6CHB - chains G and J of the 18 polymer chains in the assembly; structure by X-ray diffraction, 6.80 A resolution (low resolution: residue-level contacts below are approximate; hydrogen-bond / salt-bridge calls are withheld).

[Chain G]
Name: Envelope glycoprotein gp120
From: Human immunodeficiency virus 1
UniProtKB: Q2N0S6 (Q2N0S6_9HIV1); the construct lacks a stretch of the UniProt sequence and is renumbered around it, so the offset changes along the chain: 31-140 = UniProt 30-139; 149-185 = UniProt 140-176; 187-309 = UniProt 186-308; 312-321 = UniProt 309-318; 2 more segments
Chain sequence (479 residues; numbered 31 to 511 plus 10 insertion-coded residues; 12 numbers in that range are skipped by the numbering (no residue carries them; nothing is unmodelled there); the number before each row is that of its first residue; a row labelled like 185A-185I holds insertion residues (185A, then the next letters in order)):
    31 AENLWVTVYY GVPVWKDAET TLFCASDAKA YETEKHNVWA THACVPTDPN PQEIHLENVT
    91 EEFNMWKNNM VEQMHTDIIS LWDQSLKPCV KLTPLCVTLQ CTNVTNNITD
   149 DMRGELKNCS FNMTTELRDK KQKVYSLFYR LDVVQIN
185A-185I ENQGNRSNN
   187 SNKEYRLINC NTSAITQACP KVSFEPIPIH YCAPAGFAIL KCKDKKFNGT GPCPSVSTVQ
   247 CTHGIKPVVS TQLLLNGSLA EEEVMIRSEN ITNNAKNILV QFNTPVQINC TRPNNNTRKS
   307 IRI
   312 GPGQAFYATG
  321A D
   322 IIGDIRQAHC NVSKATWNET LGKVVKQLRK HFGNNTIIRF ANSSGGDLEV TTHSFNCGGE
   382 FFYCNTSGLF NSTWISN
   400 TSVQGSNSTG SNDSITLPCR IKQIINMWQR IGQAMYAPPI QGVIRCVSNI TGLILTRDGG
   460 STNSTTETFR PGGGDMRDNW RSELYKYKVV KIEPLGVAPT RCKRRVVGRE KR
Disordered / not traced: 149-151, 185A-185I, 400-410, 506-511
Differences from the reference sequence: conflict Asn332 (Thr330 in Q2N0S6); engineered mutation Cys501 (Ala498 in Q2N0S6)
Disulfides: Cys54-Cys74, Cys126-Cys196, Cys218-Cys247, Cys228-Cys239, Cys296-Cys331, Cys385-Cys418
Reported in the primary citation:
  - post-translational modification sites: Asn332

[Chain J]
Name: BG18 Heavy Chain
From: Homo sapiens
Chain sequence (241 residues; each row starts with the number of its first residue):
     1 QVQLRESGPG LVKPSETLSL SCTVSQDSRP SDHSWTWVRQ SPGKALEWIG DIHYNGATTY
    61 NPSLRSRVRI ELDQSIPRFS LKMTSMTAAD TGMYYCARNA IRIYGVVALG EWFHYGMDVW
   121 GQGTAVTVSS ASTKGPSVFP LAPSSKSTSG GTAALGCLVK DYFPEPVTVS WNSGALTSGV
   181 HTFPAVLQSS GLYSLSSVVT VPSSSLGTQT YICNVNHKPS NTKVDKRVEP KSCDKHHHHH
   241 H
Disordered / not traced: 1, 147-150, 233-241
Disulfides: Cys22-Cys96

[Chain G / chain J interface]
Pairs across the interface (9; chain G residue first):
  Asp325(G) with Tyr104(J)
  Ile326(G) with Glu111(J)
  Arg327(G) with Val106(J); Glu111(J)
  Gln328(G) with Leu109(J); Glu111(J)
  Ala329(G) with Leu109(J)
  His330(G) with Leu109(J)
  Pro417(G) with Leu109(J)
Interface residues without a listed pair, chain G (8 interface residues in all): Thr415

[In short]
Chain G and chain J form an interface of 8 and 4 residues respectively. The paper reports a modification site
at Asn332(G).
Here chain G is Envelope glycoprotein gp120 (Human immunodeficiency virus 1) and chain J is BG18 Heavy Chain
(Homo sapiens). Entry 6CHB (Crystal structure of a natively-glycosylated BG505 SOSIP.664 HIV-1 Envelope Trimer
in complex with the broadly-neutralizing antibodies ...) was determined by X-ray diffraction together with
6CH7, 6CH8 and 6CH9 from the same study.
